4LE7 - chain A; structure by X-ray diffraction, 2.09 A resolution.

[Chain A]
Protein: Pyocin L1
From: Pseudomonas aeruginosa
Chain sequence (268 residues; row label = number of the first residue in the row):
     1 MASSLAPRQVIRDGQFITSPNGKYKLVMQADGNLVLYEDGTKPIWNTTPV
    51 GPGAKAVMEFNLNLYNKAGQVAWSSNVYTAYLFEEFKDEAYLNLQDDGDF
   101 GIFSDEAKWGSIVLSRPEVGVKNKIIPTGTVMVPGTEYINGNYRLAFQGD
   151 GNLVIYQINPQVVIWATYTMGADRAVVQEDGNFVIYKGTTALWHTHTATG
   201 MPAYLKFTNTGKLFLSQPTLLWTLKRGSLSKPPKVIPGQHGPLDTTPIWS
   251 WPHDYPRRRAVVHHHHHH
Unresolved in the structure: 1, 256-268
Reported in the primary citation:
  - mutagenesis - D150A (10-fold), D180A (Kd >500 uM): decreased binding to CPA
  - mutagenesis - D150A/D180A: abolished binding to CPA

[In short]
The paper reports that D150A and D180A reduce binding to CPA; D150A/D180A abolish binding to CPA.
Chain A is Pyocin L1 (Pseudomonas aeruginosa); the structure, The Crystal Structure of Pyocin L1 at 2.09
Angstroms, was determined by X-ray diffraction (same publication as 4LEA and 4LED).
